7MUV - chains JD and Jd of the 205 polymer chains in the assembly; structure by electron microscopy, 4.60 A resolution (low resolution: residue-level contacts below are approximate; hydrogen-bond / salt-bridge calls are withheld).

[Chain JD (and Jd)]
Name: DotD
Organism: Legionella pneumophila
Notes: chain Jd of this document is another copy of the same molecule, construct and numbering; everything in this record applies to it too
UniProtKB: O52183 (O52183_LEGPN); residue numbers follow UniProt; this construct covers 1-163
Sequence (163 residues; each row starts with the number of its first residue):
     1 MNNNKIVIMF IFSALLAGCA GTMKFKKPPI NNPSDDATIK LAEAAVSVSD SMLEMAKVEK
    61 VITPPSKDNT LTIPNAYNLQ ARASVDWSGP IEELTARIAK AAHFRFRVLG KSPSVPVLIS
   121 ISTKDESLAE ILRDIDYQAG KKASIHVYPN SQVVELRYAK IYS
Disordered / not traced: 1-22, 163 (chain Jd: 1-23, 161-163)
From the paper describing this entry:
  - post-translational modification sites: C19 (citing earlier work)

[How chain JD and chain Jd interact]
Residue-residue contacts (51):
  N31(JD) - S34(Jd)
  N31(JD) - D35(Jd)
  N31(JD) - D36(Jd)
  N32(JD) - S34(Jd)
  N32(JD) - D35(Jd)
  P33(JD) - D35(Jd)
  S34(JD) - D35(Jd)
  S34(JD) - D36(Jd)
  T38(JD) - A37(Jd)
  L41(JD) - L41(Jd)
  A42(JD) - K40(Jd)
  A42(JD) - L41(Jd)
  A45(JD) - L41(Jd)
  A45(JD) - A44(Jd)
  V46(JD) - K40(Jd)
  S49(JD) - S47(Jd)
  S49(JD) - V48(Jd)
  M52(JD) - S51(Jd)
  M52(JD) - M52(Jd)
  M55(JD) - M55(Jd)
  A56(JD) - S51(Jd)
  T63(JD) - V58(Jd)
  K67(JD) - I62(Jd)
  D68(JD) - I62(Jd)
  N69(JD) - I62(Jd)
  L71(JD) - P64(Jd)
  L71(JD) - P65(Jd)
  T72(JD) - I62(Jd)
  R105(JD) - E126(Jd)
  R105(JD) - E130(Jd)
  R107(JD) - I73(Jd)
  R107(JD) - E130(Jd)
  R107(JD) - R133(Jd)
  V108(JD) - D134(Jd)
  L109(JD) - D134(Jd)
  L109(JD) - Y137(Jd)
  G110(JD) - D134(Jd)
  G110(JD) - Y137(Jd)
  G110(JD) - Q138(Jd)
  K111(JD) - Q138(Jd)
  D134(JD) - L53(Jd)
  D136(JD) - K60(Jd)
  Y137(JD) - A56(Jd)
  Y137(JD) - K57(Jd)
  Y137(JD) - K60(Jd)
  G140(JD) - K60(Jd)
  A143(JD) - K60(Jd)
  E155(JD) - R133(Jd)
  R157(JD) - T70(Jd)
  R157(JD) - Y137(Jd)
  Y158(JD) - Y137(Jd)
Also at the interface, not in a pair above, chain JD (42 interface residues in all): I39, L53, E59, P65, A139, K141, Y148, A159, K160
Also at the interface, not in a pair above, chain Jd (30 interface residues in all): T63, S120

[Overview]
42 residues of chain JD and 30 residues of chain Jd are in contact. The paper reports a modification site at
C19(JD).
Both chains are DotD (Legionella pneumophila). Entry 7MUV (Reconstruction of the Legionella pneumophila
Dot/Icm T4SS 3DVA Map 3) was determined by electron microscopy together with 7MUC, 7MUD, 7MUE, 7MUQ, 7MUS,
7MUW and 7MUY from the same study.
